PDB entry 9KWT | X-ray diffraction, 0.96 A resolution | chain A

== Chain A ==
Protein: Copper-containing nitrite reductase
From: Geobacillus thermodenitrificans (strain NG80-2)
Notes: EC 1.7.2.1
Reference sequence: A4IL26 (A4IL26_GEOTN); residues 16-315 here correspond to UniProt positions 45-344 (UniProt number = residue number + 29)
Amino-acid sequence (300 residues; numbered 16 to 315; the number before each row is that of its first residue):
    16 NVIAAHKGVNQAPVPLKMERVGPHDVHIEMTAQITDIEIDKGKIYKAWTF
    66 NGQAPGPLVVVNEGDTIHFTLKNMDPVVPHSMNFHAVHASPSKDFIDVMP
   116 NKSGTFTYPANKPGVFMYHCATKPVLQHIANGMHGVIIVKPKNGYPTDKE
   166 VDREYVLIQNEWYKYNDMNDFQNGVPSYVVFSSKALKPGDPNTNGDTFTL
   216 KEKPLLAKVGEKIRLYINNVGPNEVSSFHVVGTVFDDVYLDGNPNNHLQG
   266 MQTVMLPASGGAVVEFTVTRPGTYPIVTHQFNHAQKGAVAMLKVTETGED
Differences from the reference sequence: engineered mutation Asn98 (Asp127 in A4IL26), Ala136 (Gly165 in A4IL26)
Bound ions: Cu ion site 1 near His39 (its only coordinating residue here); Cu ion site 2: His42, Glu53, His83; Cu ion site 3: His95, Cys135, His143, Met148; Cu ion site 4: His100, His134, His294; Cu ion site 5: His103, Thr248, Val249; Cu ion site 6 near Asp167 (its only coordinating residue here); Cu ion site 7 near Glu239 (its only coordinating residue here)

== In short ==
His42, Glu53 and His83 form the Cu ion site 2. The Cu ion site 3 is built by His95, Cys135, His143 and Met148.
Chain A is Copper-containing nitrite reductase (Geobacillus thermodenitrificans (strain NG80-2)); the
structure, Structure of a copper-containing nitrite reductase (D98N/G136A mutant) from Geobacillus
thermodenitrificans, was determined by X-ray diffraction (same publication as 9KVL, 9KVM, 9KWS, 9KWU and
9KWV).
